Entry 7ENN (electron microscopy, 2.80 A resolution); this record covers chains G and J of the 11 polymer chains in the assembly.

Chain G:
Molecule: Histone H2A type 1
Source organism: Xenopus laevis
UniProtKB: P06897 (H2A1_XENLA); residues 1-129 here correspond to UniProt positions 2-130 (UniProt number = residue number + 1)
Chain sequence (129 residues; each row starts with the number of its first residue):
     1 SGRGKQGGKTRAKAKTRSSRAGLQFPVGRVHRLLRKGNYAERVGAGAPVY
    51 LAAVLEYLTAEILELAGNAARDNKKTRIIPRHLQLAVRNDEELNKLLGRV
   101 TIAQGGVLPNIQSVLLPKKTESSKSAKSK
Not modelled in the structure: 1-11, 119-129
Differences from the reference sequence: conflict Arg99 (Gly100 in P06897), Ser123 (Ala124 in P06897)
Curated features (UniProtKB/Swiss-Prot):
  - modified residue: Ser1 (N-acetylserine), Lys5 (N6-(2-hydroxyisobutyryl)lysine), Lys9 (N6-(2-hydroxyisobutyryl)lysine), Lys36 (N6-(2-hydroxyisobutyryl)lysine), Lys74 (N6-(2-hydroxyisobutyryl)lysine), Lys75 (N6-(2-hydroxyisobutyryl)lysine), Lys95 (N6-(2-hydroxyisobutyryl)lysine), Gln104 (N5-methylglutamine), Lys118 (N6-(2-hydroxyisobutyryl)lysine)
  - cross-link (Glycyl lysine isopeptide (Lys-Gly)): Lys13 (interchain with G-Cter in ubiquitin), Lys15 (interchain with G-Cter in ubiquitin), Lys119 (interchain with G-Cter in ubiquitin)

Chain J:
Molecule: 167-nt DNA strand
Sequence (167 nucleotides; each row starts with the number of its first residue; numbers below 1 keep their minus sign (DT-9 is residue -9)):
    -9 TCGACAAGCTTCAGGATGTATATATCTGACACGTGCCTGGAGACTAGGGA
    41 GTAATCCCCTTGGCGGTTAAAACGCGGGGGACAGCGCGTACGTGCGTTTA
    91 AGCGGTGCTAGAGCTGTCTACGACCAATTGAGCGGCCTCGGCACCGGGAT
   141 TCTCCAGGGCGGCCGCG
Not modelled in the structure: -9 to 0, 147-157

How chain G and chain J interact:
Pairs across the interface (14; chain G residue first):
  Arg29(G) - DG122(J)  phosphate contact
  Arg29(G) - DC123(J)  salt bridge to the phosphate
  Arg42(G) - DG112(J)  hydrogen bond to the sugar
  Arg42(G) - DA113(J)  phosphate contact
  Val43(G) - DG112(J)  sugar contact
  Val43(G) - DA113(J)  hydrogen bond to the phosphate
  Gly44(G) - DG112(J)  phosphate contact
  Ala45(G) - DG112(J)  hydrogen bond to the phosphate
  Lys75(G) - DC132(J)  phosphate contact
  Lys75(G) - DA133(J)  salt bridge to the phosphate
  Thr76(G) - DG131(J)  sugar contact
  Thr76(G) - DC132(J)  hydrogen bond to the phosphate
  Arg77(G) - DG131(J)  sugar contact
  Arg77(G) - DC132(J)  hydrogen bond to the phosphate
Other interface residues (no listed pair), chain G (10 interface residues in all): Thr16, Glu41
Other interface residues (no listed pair), chain J (9 interface residues in all): DC111, DA121

Overview:
Chain G and chain J form an interface of 10 and 9 residues respectively; the contacts include 5 hydrogen bonds
and 2 salt bridges. Polar contacts include Arg42(G)-DG112(J), Val43(G)-DA113(J) and Ala45(G)-DG112(J).
Chain G is Histone H2A type 1 (Xenopus laevis) and chain J is a 167-nt DNA strand; the structure, The
structure of ALC1 bound to the nucleosome, was determined by electron microscopy.
